PDB entry 4ZFX | X-ray diffraction, 2.55 A resolution | chains A and B of the 3 polymer chains in the assembly

== Chain A (and B) ==
Molecule: Neutrophil gelatinase-associated lipocalin
Organism: Homo sapiens
Notes: chain B of this document is another copy of the same molecule, construct and numbering; everything in this record applies to it too
UniProtKB: P80188 (NGAL_HUMAN); residues 1-178 here correspond to UniProt positions 21-198 (UniProt number = residue number + 20)
Amino-acid sequence (180 residues; numbered -1 to 178; the number before each row is that of its first residue; numbers below 1 keep their minus sign (Gly-1 is residue -1)):
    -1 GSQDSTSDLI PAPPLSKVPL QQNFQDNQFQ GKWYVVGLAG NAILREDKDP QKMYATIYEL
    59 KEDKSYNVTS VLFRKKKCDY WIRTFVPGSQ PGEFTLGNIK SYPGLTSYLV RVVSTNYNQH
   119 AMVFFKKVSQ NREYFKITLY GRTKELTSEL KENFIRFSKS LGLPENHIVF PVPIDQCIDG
Disordered / not traced: -1 to 3, 178 (chain B: -1 to 7, 146, 178)
Construct notes: expression tag (-1 to 0); engineered mutation Ser87 (Cys107 in P80188)
Disulfides: Cys76-Cys175
Residues lining bound ligands: Enterobactin (EB4; N,N',N''-[(3S,7S,11S)-2,6,10-trioxo-1,5,9-trioxacyclododecane-3,7,11-triyl]tris(2,3-dihydroxybenzamide)): Ala40, Tyr106, Phe123, Lys125, Tyr132, Phe133, Lys134
Swiss-Prot annotation at these positions:
  - binding site (a carboxymycobactin): Tyr52 to Thr54, Lys125, Lys134, Tyr138
  - binding site (enterobactin): Tyr106, Lys134
  - modified residue: Gln1 (Pyrrolidone carboxylic acid)
  - glycosylation: Asn65 (N-linked (GlcNAc...) asparagine)
What the authors report for this chain:
  - binding site for Enterobactin: Lys125, Lys134
  - conformationally variable residues (side-chain flip): Trp79

== How chain A and chain B interact ==
Contacting residue pairs - 7 pairs, chain A then chain B:
  Ser146(A) with Arg154(B), hydrogen bond
  Glu150(A) with Glu150(B); Arg154(B), salt bridge
  Arg154(A) with Glu150(B), salt bridge
  Lys157(A) with Glu163(B), salt bridge
  Glu163(A) with Lys157(B), salt bridge; Glu163(B)

== In short ==
The interface between chain A and chain B involves 5 residues on one side and 4 on the other; the contacts
include 1 hydrogen bond and 4 salt bridges. Polar contacts include Glu150(A)-Arg154(B), Lys157(A)-Glu163(B)
and Ser146(A)-Arg154(B). Ligands of chain A: Enterobactin. The paper reports a binding site for Enterobactin
at Lys125(A) and Lys134(A); conformational variability at Trp79(A).
Both chains are Neutrophil gelatinase-associated lipocalin (Homo sapiens). Entry 4ZFX (Siderocalin-mediated
recognition and cellular uptake of actinides) was determined by X-ray diffraction (same publication as 4ZHC,
4ZHD, 4ZHF, 4ZHG and 4ZHH).
